8CTY - chains F and N of the 3 polymer chains in the assembly; structure by X-ray diffraction, 2.30 A resolution.

# Chain F
Protein: Ribonuclease H
Organism: Halalkalibacterium halodurans
Notes: EC 3.1.26.4
Reference sequence: Q9KEI9 (RNH1_BACHD); residue numbers follow UniProt; this construct covers 59-196
Chain sequence (142 residues; each row starts with the number of its first residue):
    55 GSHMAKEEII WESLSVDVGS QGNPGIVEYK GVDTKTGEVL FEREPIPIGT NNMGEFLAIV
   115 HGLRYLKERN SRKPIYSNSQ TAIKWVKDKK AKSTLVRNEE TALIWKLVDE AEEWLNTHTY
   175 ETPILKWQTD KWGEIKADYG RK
Not modelled in the structure: 55-61, 194-196
Sequence notes: expression tag (55-58); engineered mutation Asn132 (Asp in Q9KEI9)
Metal / ion sites: Na+: Asp71, Glu109, Asn132 (shared with 1 residue of chain M)
UniProt features mapped onto this chain:
  - binding site (Mg(2+)): Asp71, Glu109, Asp192
  - mutagenesis: Glu109 (E109Q: Loss of activity), Glu188 (E188A: Strongly reduces activity; E188Q: No effect), Asp192 (D192N: Strongly reduced activity with manganese. Loss of activity with magnesium)

# Chain N
Molecule: 12-nt DNA strand
Sequence (12 nucleotides; numbered 1 to 12; the number before each row is that of its first residue):
     1 CGCGAATTXG CG
Not modelled in the structure: 8-9
Modified positions: OWR (1-[2-deoxy-5-O-(dihydroxyphosphanyl)-beta-D-erythro-pentofuranosyl]-1H-naphtho[2,3-d]imidazole) at position 9

# Interface between chain F and chain N
Contacting residue pairs (15; chain F residue first):
  Asn77(F) - DC1(N)  hydrogen bond to the base
  Asn77(F) - DG2(N)  hydrogen bond to the sugar
  Pro78(F) - DC1(N)  phosphate contact
  Pro78(F) - DG2(N)  phosphate contact
  Thr104(F) - DC3(N)  hydrogen bond to the phosphate
  Asn106(F) - DG2(N)  hydrogen bond to the phosphate
  Asn106(F) - DC3(N)  hydrogen bond to the phosphate
  Thr135(F) - DC3(N)  phosphate contact
  Lys138(F) - DA5(N)  salt bridge to the phosphate
  Trp139(F) - DC3(N)  phosphate contact
  Trp139(F) - DG4(N)  hydrogen bond to the phosphate
  Lys146(F) - DC3(N)  sugar contact
  Lys146(F) - DG4(N)  salt bridge to the phosphate
  Ser147(F) - DC3(N)  hydrogen bond to the phosphate
  Thr148(F) - DC3(N)  hydrogen bond to the phosphate
Interface residues without a listed pair, chain F (12 interface residues in all): Met107, Leu149

# Summary
12 residues of chain F face 5 of chain N across their interface; the contacts include 8 hydrogen bonds and 2
salt bridges. Polar pairs include Asn77(F)-DC1(N), Asn77(F)-DG2(N) and Thr104(F)-DC3(N). From UniProt: 3
Mg2+-binding residues and 3 mutagenesis sites on chain F.
Here chain F is Ribonuclease H (Halalkalibacterium halodurans) and chain N is a 12-nt DNA strand. Entry 8CTY
(12-mer DNA structure of ExBIM bound to RNase-H) was determined by X-ray diffraction, deposited together with
8CTZ and 8CU0.
